Entry 6CRC (X-ray diffraction, 2.30 A resolution); this record covers chains A and P of the 4 polymer chains in the assembly.

[Chain A]
Molecule: DNA polymerase beta
Organism: Homo sapiens
Notes: EC 2.7.7.7, 4.2.99.-
Reference sequence: P06746 (DPOLB_HUMAN); numbering as in UniProt (aligned over 1-335)
Amino-acid sequence (335 residues; each row starts with the number of its first residue):
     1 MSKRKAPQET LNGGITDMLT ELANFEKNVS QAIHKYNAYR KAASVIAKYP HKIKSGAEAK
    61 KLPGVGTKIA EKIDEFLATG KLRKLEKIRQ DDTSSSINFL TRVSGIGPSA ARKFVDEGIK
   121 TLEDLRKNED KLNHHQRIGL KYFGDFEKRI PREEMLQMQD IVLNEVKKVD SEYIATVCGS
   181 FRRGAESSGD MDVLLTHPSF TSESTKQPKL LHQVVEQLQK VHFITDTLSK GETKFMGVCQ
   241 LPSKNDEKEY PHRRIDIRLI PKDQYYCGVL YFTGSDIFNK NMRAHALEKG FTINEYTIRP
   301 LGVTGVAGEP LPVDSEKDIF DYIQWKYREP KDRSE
Disordered / not traced: 1-6, 205-206
Swiss-Prot annotation at these positions:
  - region: Arg183 to Asp192 (DNA-binding)
  - active site: Lys72 (Nucleophile)
  - binding site (K(+)): Lys60, Leu62, Val65, Thr101, Val103, Ile106
  - binding site (Na(+)): Lys60, Leu62, Val65, Thr101, Val103, Ile106
  - binding site (dATP): Arg149, Ser180, Arg183, Gly189, Asp190
  - binding site (dCTP): Arg149, Ser180, Arg183, Gly189, Asp190
  - binding site (dGTP): Arg149, Ser180, Arg183, Gly189, Asp190, Asp192
  - binding site (dTTP): Arg149, Ser180, Arg183, Gly189, Asp190
  - binding site (Mg(2+)): Asp190, Asp192, Asp256
  - modified residue: Lys72 (N6-acetyllysine), Arg83 (Omega-N-methylarginine), Arg152 (Omega-N-methylarginine)
  - cross-link (Glycyl lysine isopeptide (Lys-Gly)): Lys41 (interchain with G-Cter in ubiquitin), Lys61 (interchain with G-Cter in ubiquitin), Lys81 (interchain with G-Cter in ubiquitin)
  - natural variant: Leu22 (L22P: Found in a gastric cancer sample; uncertain significance), Tyr39 (Y39C: Found in a gastric cancer sample; uncertain significance), Gly118 (G118V: Decreased DNA-directed DNA polymerase activity), Arg137 (R137Q: Decreased function in base-excision repair), Arg149 (R149I: Decreased DNA-directed DNA polymerase activity), Asp160 (D160N: Found in a gastric cancer sample; uncertain significance), Cys239 (C239R: Found in a gastric cancer sample; uncertain significance), Lys289 (K289M: Found in a colon cancer sample; uncertain significance), Asn294 (N294D: Found in a gastric cancer sample; uncertain significance), Glu295 (E295K: Found in a gastric cancer sample; uncertain significance)
  - mutagenesis: Phe25 (F25W: No effect on 5'-dRP lyase activity. Decreased ssDNA binding), His34 (H34G: Decreased 5'-dRP lyase activity. Decreased ssDNA binding), Lys35 (K35A: Decreased 5'-dRP lyase activity. Decreased ssDNA binding. Loss of 5'-dRP lyase activity; when associated with A-68 and A-72. Decreased ssDNA binding; when associated with A-68 and A-72 ...), Tyr39 (Y39F: No effect on 5'-dRP lyase activity; Y39Q: Abolishes DNA polymerase and 5'-dRP lyase activity), Lys41 (K41R: Abolishes ubiquitination; when associated with R-61 and R-81), Lys60 (K60A: Decreased 5'-dRP lyase activity. Decreased ssDNA binding), Lys61 (K61R: Abolishes ubiquitination; when associated with R-41 and R-81), Lys68 (K68A: No effect on 5'-dRP lyase activity. Decreased ssDNA binding. Loss of 5'-dRP lyase activity; when associated with A-35 and A-72. Decreased ssDNA binding; when associated with A-35 and A-72 ...), Glu71 (E71Q: No effect on 5'-dRP lyase activity. No effect on structure shown by circular dichroism. No effect on ssDNA binding), Lys72 (K72A: Severely reduced 5'-dRP lyase activity. Does not affect ssDNA binding. Loss of 5'-dRP lyase activity; when associated with A-35 and A-68. Decreased ssDNA binding ...), Glu75 (E75A: Slightly decreased 5'-dRP lyase activity. Decreased ssDNA binding. No effect on structure shown by circular dichroism), Lys81 (K81R: Abolishes ubiquitination; when associated with R-41 and R-61), 5 further mutagenesis entries in UniProt
Glycans and other covalent adducts: covalent link Lys289-Ile323
Ion coordination: Na+ site 1 near Lys61 (its only coordinating residue here); Na+ site 2: Thr101, Val103, Ile106 (shared with DG9(P) of chain P); Mg2+: Asp190, Asp192 (together with VA7); Na+ site 3: Asp190, Asp192, Asp256 (together with VA7)
Residues lining bound ligands: VA7 (2'-deoxy-5'-O-[(R)-{[(R)-[dichloro(phosphono)methyl](hydroxy)phosphoryl]oxy}(hydroxy)phosphoryl]adenosine): Arg149, Gly179, Ser180, Arg183, Ser188, Gly189, Asp190, Asp192, Tyr271, Phe272, Thr273, Gly274, Ser275, Asp276, Asn279, Arg283
What the authors report for this chain:
  - binding site for VA7: Arg183
  - conformationally variable residues (loop rearrangement): Arg149, Ser180, Arg182, Arg254, Glu316

[Chain P]
Molecule: Primer Strand
Sequence (10 nucleotides; numbered 1 to 10; the number before each row is that of its first residue):
     1 GCTGATGCGC
Modified positions: DOC (2',3'-dideoxycytidine-5'-monophosphate) at position 10
Ion coordination: Na+: DG9 (shared with Thr101(A), Val103(A), Ile106(A) of chain A)

[Chain A / chain P interface]
Residue-residue contacts (17; chain A residue first):
  Val103(A) with DG9(P), phosphate contact
  Ser104(A) with DG9(P), phosphate contact
  Gly105(A) with DC8(P), sugar contact; DG9(P), hydrogen bond to the phosphate
  Ile106(A) with DG9(P), phosphate contact
  Gly107(A) with DC8(P), hydrogen bond to the phosphate; DG9(P), phosphate contact
  Pro108(A) with DC8(P), phosphate contact
  Ser109(A) with DG7(P), phosphate contact; DC8(P), hydrogen bond to the phosphate
  Ala110(A) with DC8(P), hydrogen bond to the phosphate
  Asp190(A) with DOC_10(P), phosphate contact
  Lys234(A) with DG9(P), base contact
  Met236(A) with DG9(P), phosphate contact; DOC_10(P), phosphate contact
  Arg254(A) with DOC_10(P), salt bridge to the phosphate
  Asp256(A) with DOC_10(P), sugar contact
Interface residues without a listed pair, chain A (15 interface residues in all): His135, Tyr271

[Summary]
15 residues of chain A face 4 of chain P across their interface; the contacts include 4 hydrogen bonds and 1
salt bridge. Among the polar pairs are Gly105(A)-DG9(P), Gly107(A)-DC8(P) and Ser109(A)-DC8(P). Bound to chain
A: compound VA7. The paper reports a binding site for VA7 at Arg183(A); conformational variability at
Arg149(A), Ser180(A) and Arg182(A) among others.
Chain A is DNA polymerase beta (Homo sapiens) and chain P is Primer Strand; the structure, Ternary complex
crystal structure of DNA polymerase Beta with a dideoxy terminated primer with CCL2, beta ..., was determined
by X-ray diffraction, deposited together with 6BEL, 6BEM, 6CR3, 6CR4, 6CR5, 6CR6 and 20 further entries.
